PDB entry 8W5J | electron microscopy, 4.40 A resolution (low resolution: residue-level contacts below are approximate; hydrogen-bond / salt-bridge calls are withheld) | chains B and I of the 10 polymer chains in the assembly

== Chain B ==
Molecule: Mitochondrial import receptor subunit TOM22
Source organism: Saccharomyces cerevisiae (strain ATCC 204508 / S288c)
UniProt: P49334 (TOM22_YEAST); residues 1-152 here = UniProt positions 1-152
Sequence (152 residues; row label = number of the first residue in the row):
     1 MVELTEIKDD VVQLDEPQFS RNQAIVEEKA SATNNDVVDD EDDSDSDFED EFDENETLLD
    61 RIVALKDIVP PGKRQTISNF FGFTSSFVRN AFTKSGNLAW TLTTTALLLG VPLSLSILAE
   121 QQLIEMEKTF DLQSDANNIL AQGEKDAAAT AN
Unresolved in the structure: 1-85, 136-152
Swiss-Prot annotation at these positions:
  - modified residue (Phosphoserine): S44, S46

== Chain I ==
Molecule: Mitochondrial import receptor subunit TOM40
Source organism: Saccharomyces cerevisiae (strain ATCC 204508 / S288c)
UniProt: P23644 (TOM40_YEAST); numbering as in UniProt (aligned over 1-387)
Sequence (387 residues; row label = number of the first residue in the row):
     1 MSAPTPLAEA SQIPTIPALS PLTAKQSKGN FFSSNPISSF VVDTYKQLHS HRQSLELVNP
    61 GTVENLNKEV SRDVFLSQYF FTGLRADLNK AFSMNPAFQT SHTFSIGSQA LPKYAFSALF
   121 ANDNLFAQGN IDNDLSVSGR LNYGWDKKNI SKVNLQISDG QPTMCQLEQD YQASDFSVNV
   181 KTLNPSFSEK GEFTGVAVAS FLQSVTPQLA LGLETLYSRT DGSAPGDAGV SYLTRYVSKK
   241 QDWIFSGQLQ ANGALIASLW RKVAQNVEAG IETTLQAGMV PITDPLMGTP IGIQPTVEGS
   301 TTIGAKYEYR QSVYRGTLDS NGKVACFLER KVLPTLSVLF CGEIDHFKND TKIGCGLQFE
   361 TAGNQELLML QQGLDADGNP LQALPQL
Unresolved in the structure: 1-48, 277-294, 374-387
Residues lining bound ligands: 46E ((2R)-3-{[(S)-(2-aminoethoxy)(hydroxy)phosphoryl]oxy}-2-(tetradecanoyloxy)propyl tetradecanoate): L328, R330, V332, V338

== Chain B / chain I interface ==
Contacting residue pairs (5; chain B residue first):
  W100(B) - F104(I)
  W100(B) - I106(I)
  W100(B) - K113(I)
  L108(B) - L84(I)
  V111(B) - L357(I)
Other interface residues (no listed pair), chain B (5 interface residues in all): T103, L107
Other interface residues (no listed pair), chain I (7 interface residues in all): A86, Y114

== Summary ==
5 residues of chain B and 7 residues of chain I are in contact. Chain I binds compound 46E.
Here chain B is Mitochondrial import receptor subunit TOM22 and chain I is Mitochondrial import receptor
subunit TOM40, both from Saccharomyces cerevisiae (strain ATCC 204508 / S288c). Entry 8W5J (Cryo-EM structure
of the yeast TOM core complex (from TOM-TIM23 complex)) was determined by electron microscopy, deposited
together with 8W5K.
